PDB entry 7T08 | X-ray diffraction, 1.80 A resolution | chains A and B

[Chain A]
Protein: Protein farnesyltransferase/geranylgeranyltransferase type-1 subunit alpha
Source organism: Cryptococcus neoformans var. grubii serotype A (strain H99 / ATCC 208821 / CBS 10515 / FGSC 9487)
UniProtKB: J9VSJ6 (J9VSJ6_CRYNH); numbering as in UniProt (aligned over 1-335)
Sequence (349 residues; row label = number of the first residue in the row; numbers below 1 keep their minus sign (Met-13 is residue -13)):
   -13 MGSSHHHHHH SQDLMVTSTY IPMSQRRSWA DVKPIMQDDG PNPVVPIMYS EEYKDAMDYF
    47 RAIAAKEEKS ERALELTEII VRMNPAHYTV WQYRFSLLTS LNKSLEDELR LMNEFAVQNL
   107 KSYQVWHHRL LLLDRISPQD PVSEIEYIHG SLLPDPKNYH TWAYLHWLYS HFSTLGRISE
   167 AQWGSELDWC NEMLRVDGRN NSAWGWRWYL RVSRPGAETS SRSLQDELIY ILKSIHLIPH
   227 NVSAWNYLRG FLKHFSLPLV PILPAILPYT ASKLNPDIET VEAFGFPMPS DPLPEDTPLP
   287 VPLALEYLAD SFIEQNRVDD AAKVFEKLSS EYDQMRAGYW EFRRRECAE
Disordered / not traced: -13 to 4, 258-271, 335
Construct notes: expression tag (-13 to 0)
Ligand contacts:
  - 3FX ((2R)-3-(cyclohexylamino)-2-hydroxypropane-1-sulfonic acid): Phe46, Ala50, Thr75
  - farnesyl diphosphate (FPP): Tyr109, Tyr145, His146

[Chain B]
Protein: Protein farnesyltransferase subunit beta
Source organism: Cryptococcus neoformans var. grubii serotype A (strain H99 / ATCC 208821 / CBS 10515 / FGSC 9487)
Notes: EC 2.5.1.58
UniProtKB: T2BPA1 (T2BPA1_CRYNH); numbering as in UniProt (aligned over 1-520)
Sequence (520 residues; each row starts with the number of its first residue):
     1 MATEFTPSVY SLVSKPLPSN SRPSATLDEQ AETEDLISQL FDLTADPNAL VSEHGKRYSG
    61 LRKQEHTQFL ASSFFQLPGK FVSLDASRPW LVFWTVHSLD LLGVALDQGT KDRVVSTLLH
   121 FLSPKGGFGG GPANSQIPHL LPTYASVCSL AIAGNDSSTG GWKDLAAARQ SIYEFFMRCK
   181 RPDGGFVVCE GGEVDVRGTY CLLVVATLLD IITPELLHNV DKFVSACQTY EGGFACASFP
   241 FPSVVPSTSA FPTSEPSCRV SMAEAHGGYT SCSLNSHFLL TSVPLPSFPL SIDANAALRW
   301 TVLQQGEPIE GGGFRGRTNK LVDGCYSWWV GGGAPVAEEL VRREKSRKVK KSRIEVFEEE
   361 KEGDWEDVPP IPPIFNRVAL QEFTLVAAQQ DPGSTGGLRD KPGKRPDQYH TCNNLSGLSI
   421 AQHKMSHSPS TVSSNRLKFD ASKGLPAVKP VAPGGGWKNE DERQNARREI WANALGWIEE
   481 EGGEIIVGGK DNRINTTTPV FNILGLRLKP FINYFYCQEN
Disordered / not traced: 1, 243-254, 350-370, 520
Metal / ion sites: Zn2+: Asp323, Cys325, His410 (together with XO1)
Ligand contacts:
  - 3FX ((2R)-3-(cyclohexylamino)-2-hydroxypropane-1-sulfonic acid), molecule 1: Tyr58, Gly489, Lys490, Asp491
  - 3FX, molecule 2: Arg62, Lys63, Gln64, Glu65
  - 3FX, molecule 3: Ser123, Pro124, Lys125, Ala133, Asn134, Ser135, Gln136, Ile137
  - farnesyl diphosphate (FPP): Trp90, Leu141, Arg197, Tyr200, Cys201, His266, Gly268, Tyr269, Cys272, Arg317, Lys320, Tyr326, Trp329, Tyr409
  - XO1 (4-{[5-({(2S)-2-butyl-5-oxo-4-[3-(trifluoromethoxy)phenyl]piperazin-1-yl}methyl)-1H-imidazol-1-yl]methyl}-2-fluorobenzonitrile): Leu84, Ser87, Trp90, Trp94, Arg197, Asp323, Cys325, Tyr326, Trp329, Asp407, Tyr409, His410

[Interface between chain A and chain B]
Contacting residue pairs (160; chain A residue first):
  Ile21(A) with Asn134(B)
  Met22(A) with Asn134(B), hydrogen bond (backbone-side chain)
  Gln23(A) with Arg88(B); Pro132(B)
  Asp24(A) with His120(B); Pro132(B); Asn134(B), hydrogen bond (backbone-side chain)
  Asp25(A) with Arg88(B), salt bridge; His120(B); Pro132(B)
  Gly26(A) with His120(B)
  Asn28(A) with Arg113(B), hydrogen bond (backbone-side chain)
  Pro29(A) with Arg88(B); Arg113(B), hydrogen bond (backbone-side chain); Thr117(B)
  Val30(A) with Ser73(B); Phe74(B), hydrophobic; Arg88(B), hydrogen bond (backbone-side chain); Arg113(B); Thr117(B), hydrogen bond (backbone-side chain)
  Val31(A) with Ser73(B), hydrogen bond (backbone-backbone); Arg88(B), hydrogen bond (backbone-side chain); Leu91(B), hydrophobic; Val92(B), hydrophobic
  Pro32(A) with Phe75(B); Gln76(B); Leu77(B), hydrogen bond (backbone-backbone); Arg88(B)
  Ile33(A) with Leu77(B); Pro78(B); Phe81(B); Val82(B); Asp85(B)
  Met34(A) with Gln76(B); Leu77(B), hydrogen bond (backbone-backbone); Gly79(B)
  Tyr35(A) with Asp85(B), hydrogen bond
  Tyr39(A) with Val82(B); Asp85(B), hydrogen bond
  Arg47(A) with Asn134(B); Ser135(B), hydrogen bond
  Asn70(A) with Val82(B), hydrogen bond (side chain-backbone); Ser83(B); Asp85(B)
  Ala72(A) with Ala86(B)
  His73(A) with Gln136(B)
  Tyr74(A) with Ala86(B); Gly129(B); Gly130(B), hydrogen bond (side chain-backbone); Gln136(B); Ile137(B), hydrogen bond (side chain-backbone); His139(B); Cys189(B), hydrophobic
  Thr75(A) with Ser135(B); Gln136(B); Ile137(B), hydrogen bond (side chain-backbone)
  Gln78(A) with Glu190(B)
  Tyr109(A) with Glu193(B); Arg197(B); Tyr269(B), hydrogen bond
  Gln110(A) with Glu193(B)
  His113(A) with Gly191(B), hydrogen bond (side chain-backbone); Gly192(B), hydrogen bond (side chain-backbone); Glu193(B)
  Leu117(A) with Gly191(B)
  Lys143(A) with Thr26(B), hydrogen bond; Arg317(B), hydrogen bond (backbone-side chain); Asn319(B), hydrogen bond (side chain-backbone); Lys320(B)
  Tyr145(A) with Ala235(B); Cys236(B), hydrogen bond (side chain-backbone); Ala263(B); Glu264(B), hydrogen bond (side chain-backbone); Tyr269(B), hydrophobic; Arg317(B)
  Ala149(A) with Cys236(B), hydrophobic; Met262(B)
  His152(A) with Ser261(B); Met262(B), hydrogen bond (side chain-backbone)
  Trp153(A) with Met262(B)
  Ser156(A) with Phe239(B); Phe241(B); Met262(B)
  His157(A) with Phe239(B)
  Ser159(A) with Phe241(B)
  Thr160(A) with Phe239(B); Phe241(B); Pro242(B)
  Asp183(A) with Ser24(B), hydrogen bond; Ala25(B); Thr26(B), hydrogen bond
  Arg185(A) with Ser19(B), hydrogen bond (side chain-backbone); Arg22(B), hydrogen bond (side chain-backbone); Ser24(B), hydrogen bond; Thr26(B); Leu27(B); Asn319(B), hydrogen bond (backbone-side chain)
  Asn187(A) with Glu231(B), hydrogen bond; Glu264(B), hydrogen bond; Thr318(B)
  Ser188(A) with Glu264(B), hydrogen bond; Arg317(B), hydrogen bond
  Trp190(A) with Tyr230(B)
  Gly191(A) with Tyr230(B)
  Trp194(A) with Tyr230(B), hydrophobic
  Tyr195(A) with Val260(B), hydrophobic
  Ser199(A) with Val260(B)
  Pro201(A) with Phe241(B)
  Leu223(A) with Arg22(B)
  Ile224(A) with Asn20(B)
  Pro225(A) with Asn20(B)
  His226(A) with Pro18(B); Asn20(B), hydrogen bond (backbone-side chain)
  Asn227(A) with Asn319(B), hydrogen bond
  Val228(A) with Thr318(B)
  Ser229(A) with Thr318(B); Asn319(B), hydrogen bond
  Asn232(A) with Tyr230(B); Glu231(B), hydrogen bond; Arg299(B), hydrogen bond; Thr318(B)
  Tyr233(A) with Tyr230(B), hydrophobic
  Gly236(A) with Tyr230(B)
  Lys239(A) with Asp293(B), salt bridge
  Pro280(A) with Asn20(B)
  Glu281(A) with Asn20(B); Ser21(B), hydrogen bond (backbone-side chain)
  Asp282(A) with Pro18(B); Ser19(B), hydrogen bond; Asn20(B), hydrogen bond (backbone-backbone)
  Thr283(A) with Asn20(B), hydrogen bond
  Pro284(A) with Lys15(B); Pro18(B), hydrophobic
  Glu292(A) with Arg299(B), salt bridge
  Ser315(A) with Phe5(B)
  Gln320(A) with Pro7(B); Leu12(B)
  Met321(A) with Gln305(B); Gly306(B); Glu307(B); Pro308(B); Asn376(B); Ala379(B), hydrophobic
  Arg322(A) with Val302(B), hydrogen bond (side chain-backbone); Leu303(B); Gln305(B), hydrogen bond (side chain-backbone); Glu307(B), salt bridge
  Ala323(A) with Phe5(B)
  Gly324(A) with Phe5(B), hydrogen bond (backbone-backbone); Pro372(B); Pro373(B)
  Tyr325(A) with Arg299(B); Val302(B), hydrophobic; Pro373(B); Ile374(B)
  Glu327(A) with Phe5(B); Pro372(B)
  Phe328(A) with Ile374(B), hydrophobic
  Arg331(A) with Pro372(B)
  Glu332(A) with Lys345(B), salt bridge
Also at the interface, not in a pair above, chain A (82 interface residues in all): Met43, Phe46, Met69, Trp148, Val182, Asn186, Arg235, Leu289, Asp319
Also at the interface, not in a pair above, chain B (92 interface residues in all): Val9, Leu17, Pro23, Leu84, Val114, Phe121, Pro138, Pro142, Asp195, Cys258, His266, Ala296, Leu298, Gly312, Val341, Ile371

[In short]
82 residues of chain A face 92 of chain B across their interface; the contacts include 48 hydrogen bonds and 5
salt bridges. Polar pairs include Asp25(A)-Arg88(B), Lys239(A)-Asp293(B) and Glu292(A)-Arg299(B).
Chain A is Protein farnesyltransferase/geranylgeranyltransferase type-1 subunit alpha and chain B is Protein
farnesyltransferase subunit beta, both from Cryptococcus neoformans var. grubii serotype A (strain H99 / ATCC
208821 / CBS 10515 / FGSC 9487); the structure, Cryptococcus neoformans protein farnesyltransferase in complex
with FPP and inhibitor 2q, was determined by X-ray diffraction, deposited together with 7T09, 7T0A, 7T0B,
7T0C, 7T0D and 7T0E.
